Entry 8SPU (electron microscopy, 2.80 A resolution); this record covers chains J and A of the 13 polymer chains in the assembly.

[Chain J]
Molecule: 168-nt DNA strand
Sequence (168 nucleotides; numbered 1 to 168; the number before each row is that of its first residue):
     1 GCGTGCTGAT TCCCTCCATT CGCTCTGCAT AACTATCACT TTCTGGAACT CCATGGTCTC
    61 CTAGGTCGCC AGGCCTTTGC TTTGCAGCTT AGAACAGACT CTCTATGCTC CCTCCACCCT
   121 CTGTTTCTCC AGGTCCCACA TGGGGAGGCG CTCCTTCTCC CTGCTGAT
Unresolved in the structure: 1-3, 153-168

[Chain A]
Protein: Histone H3.1
Organism: Homo sapiens
Reference sequence: P68431 (H31_HUMAN); residues 0-135 here correspond to UniProt positions 1-136 (UniProt number = residue number + 1)
Chain sequence (136 residues; numbered 0 to 135; the number before each row is that of its first residue; numbering starts at 0):
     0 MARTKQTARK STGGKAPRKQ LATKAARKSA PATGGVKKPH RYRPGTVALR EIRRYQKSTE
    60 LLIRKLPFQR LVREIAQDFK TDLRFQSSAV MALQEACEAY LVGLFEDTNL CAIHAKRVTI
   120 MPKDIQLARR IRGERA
Unresolved in the structure: 0-37, 135
Curated features (UniProtKB/Swiss-Prot):
  - modified residue: Arg2 (Asymmetric dimethylarginine), Thr3 (Phosphothreonine), Lys4 (Allysine), Gln5 (5-glutamyl dopamine), Thr6 (Phosphothreonine), Arg8 (Citrulline), Lys9 (N6,N6,N6-trimethyllysine), Ser10 (ADP-ribosylserine), Thr11 (Phosphothreonine), Lys14 (N6-(2-hydroxyisobutyryl)lysine), Arg17 (Asymmetric dimethylarginine), Lys18 (N6-(2-hydroxyisobutyryl)lysine), Lys23 (N6-(2-hydroxyisobutyryl)lysine), Arg26 (Citrulline), Lys27 (N6,N6,N6-trimethyllysine), Ser28 (ADP-ribosylserine), Lys36 (N6,N6,N6-trimethyllysine), Lys37 (N6-methyllysine), Tyr41 (Phosphotyrosine), Lys56 (N6,N6,N6-trimethyllysine) and 8 more in UniProt
  - lipidation: Lys18 (N6-decanoyllysine)

[How chain J and chain A interact]
Contacting residue pairs - 21 pairs, chain J then chain A:
  DT10(J) - His39(A)  phosphate contact
  DT11(J) - Tyr41(A)  sugar contact
  DC12(J) - Arg49(A)  salt bridge to the phosphate
  DC85(J) - Pro43(A)  phosphate contact
  DA86(J) - Arg40(A)  hydrogen bond to the base
  DA86(J) - Tyr41(A)  hydrogen bond to the phosphate
  DA86(J) - Arg42(A)  sugar contact
  DA86(J) - Pro43(A)  phosphate contact
  DA86(J) - Gly44(A)  hydrogen bond to the phosphate
  DA86(J) - Thr45(A)  phosphate contact
  DA86(J) - Val46(A)  phosphate contact
  DA86(J) - Ala47(A)  hydrogen bond to the phosphate
  DG87(J) - Arg40(A)  sugar contact
  DG87(J) - Tyr41(A)  hydrogen bond to the phosphate
  DG87(J) - Val46(A)  phosphate contact
  DA94(J) - Leu65(A)  phosphate contact
  DA94(J) - Pro66(A)  phosphate contact
  DA94(J) - Arg69(A)  salt bridge to the phosphate
  DC95(J) - Arg63(A)  phosphate contact
  DC95(J) - Lys64(A)  hydrogen bond to the phosphate
  DC95(J) - Leu65(A)  hydrogen bond to the phosphate
Interface residues without a listed pair, chain J (14 interface residues in all): DA9, DC13, DC75, DT76, DC103, DT104
Interface residues without a listed pair, chain A (18 interface residues in all): Lys56, Arg83, Lys115

[Overview]
Chain J and chain A form an interface of 14 and 18 residues respectively; the contacts include 7 hydrogen
bonds and 2 salt bridges. Among the polar pairs are DA86(J)-Arg40(A), DA86(J)-Tyr41(A) and DA86(J)-Gly44(A).
Here chain J is a 168-nt DNA strand and chain A is Histone H3.1 (Homo sapiens). Entry 8SPU (Structure of ESRRB
nucleosome bound OCT4 at site c) was determined by electron microscopy (same publication as 7U0G, 7U0I, 7U0J,
8DK5 and 8SPS).
